PDB entry 2Q9L | X-ray diffraction, 2.20 A resolution | chains B and D of the 4 polymer chains in the assembly

# Chain B (and D)
Protein: Hypothetical protein
From: Vibrio sp. DAT722
Notes: EC 3.6.1.19; chain D of this document is another copy of the same molecule, construct and numbering; everything in this record applies to it too
UniProtKB: Q2F9Z1 (Q2F9Z1_9VIBR); residue numbers follow UniProt; this construct covers 1-94
Amino-acid sequence (100 residues; numbered 1 to 100; the number before each row is that of its first residue):
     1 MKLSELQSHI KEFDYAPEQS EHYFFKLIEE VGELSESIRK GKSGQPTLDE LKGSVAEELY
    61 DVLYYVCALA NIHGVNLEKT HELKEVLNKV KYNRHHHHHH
Disordered / not traced: 91-100 (chain D: 1-12, 91-100)
Construct notes: expression tag (95-100)
Ion coordination: Mg2+: Glu-30, Glu-33, Glu-58, Asp-61

# How chain B and chain D interact
Contacting residue pairs (22; chain B residue first):
  Phe-25(B) with Ser-35(D), hydrogen bond (backbone-side chain); Ile-38(D), hydrophobic; Arg-39(D)
  Lys-26(B) with Arg-39(D)
  Ile-28(B) with Val-31(D); Gly-32(D); Ser-35(D)
  Glu-29(B) with Gly-32(D); Ser-35(D); Glu-36(D); Arg-39(D), salt bridge
  Val-31(B) with Ile-28(D)
  Gly-32(B) with Ile-28(D); Glu-29(D)
  Ser-35(B) with Phe-25(D), hydrogen bond (side chain-backbone); Ile-28(D); Glu-29(D)
  Glu-36(B) with Glu-29(D)
  Ile-38(B) with Phe-25(D), hydrophobic
  Arg-39(B) with Phe-25(D); Lys-26(D); Glu-29(D), salt bridge
Also at the interface, not in a pair above, chain B (11 interface residues in all): His-22
Also at the interface, not in a pair above, chain D (11 interface residues in all): His-22

# In short
The chain B/chain D interface involves 11 residues from each chain, with 2 hydrogen bonds and 2 salt bridges.
Polar pairs include Glu-29(B)/Arg-39(D) and Phe-25(B)/Ser-35(D). The Mg2+ site is built by Glu-30(B),
Glu-33(B), Glu-58(B) and Asp-61(B).
Both chains are Hypothetical protein (Vibrio sp. DAT722). Entry 2Q9L (Crystal structure of iMazG from Vibrio
DAT 722: Ctag-iMazG (P43212)) was determined by X-ray diffraction, deposited together with 2Q5Z and 2Q73.
